PDB entry 8QRI | electron microscopy, 3.50 A resolution | chains C and A

# Chain C
Molecule: Transformation/transcription domain-associated protein
Source organism: Homo sapiens
UniProtKB: Q9Y4A5 (TRRAP_HUMAN); numbering as in UniProt (aligned over 1-3859)
Sequence (3859 residues; each row starts with the number of its first residue):
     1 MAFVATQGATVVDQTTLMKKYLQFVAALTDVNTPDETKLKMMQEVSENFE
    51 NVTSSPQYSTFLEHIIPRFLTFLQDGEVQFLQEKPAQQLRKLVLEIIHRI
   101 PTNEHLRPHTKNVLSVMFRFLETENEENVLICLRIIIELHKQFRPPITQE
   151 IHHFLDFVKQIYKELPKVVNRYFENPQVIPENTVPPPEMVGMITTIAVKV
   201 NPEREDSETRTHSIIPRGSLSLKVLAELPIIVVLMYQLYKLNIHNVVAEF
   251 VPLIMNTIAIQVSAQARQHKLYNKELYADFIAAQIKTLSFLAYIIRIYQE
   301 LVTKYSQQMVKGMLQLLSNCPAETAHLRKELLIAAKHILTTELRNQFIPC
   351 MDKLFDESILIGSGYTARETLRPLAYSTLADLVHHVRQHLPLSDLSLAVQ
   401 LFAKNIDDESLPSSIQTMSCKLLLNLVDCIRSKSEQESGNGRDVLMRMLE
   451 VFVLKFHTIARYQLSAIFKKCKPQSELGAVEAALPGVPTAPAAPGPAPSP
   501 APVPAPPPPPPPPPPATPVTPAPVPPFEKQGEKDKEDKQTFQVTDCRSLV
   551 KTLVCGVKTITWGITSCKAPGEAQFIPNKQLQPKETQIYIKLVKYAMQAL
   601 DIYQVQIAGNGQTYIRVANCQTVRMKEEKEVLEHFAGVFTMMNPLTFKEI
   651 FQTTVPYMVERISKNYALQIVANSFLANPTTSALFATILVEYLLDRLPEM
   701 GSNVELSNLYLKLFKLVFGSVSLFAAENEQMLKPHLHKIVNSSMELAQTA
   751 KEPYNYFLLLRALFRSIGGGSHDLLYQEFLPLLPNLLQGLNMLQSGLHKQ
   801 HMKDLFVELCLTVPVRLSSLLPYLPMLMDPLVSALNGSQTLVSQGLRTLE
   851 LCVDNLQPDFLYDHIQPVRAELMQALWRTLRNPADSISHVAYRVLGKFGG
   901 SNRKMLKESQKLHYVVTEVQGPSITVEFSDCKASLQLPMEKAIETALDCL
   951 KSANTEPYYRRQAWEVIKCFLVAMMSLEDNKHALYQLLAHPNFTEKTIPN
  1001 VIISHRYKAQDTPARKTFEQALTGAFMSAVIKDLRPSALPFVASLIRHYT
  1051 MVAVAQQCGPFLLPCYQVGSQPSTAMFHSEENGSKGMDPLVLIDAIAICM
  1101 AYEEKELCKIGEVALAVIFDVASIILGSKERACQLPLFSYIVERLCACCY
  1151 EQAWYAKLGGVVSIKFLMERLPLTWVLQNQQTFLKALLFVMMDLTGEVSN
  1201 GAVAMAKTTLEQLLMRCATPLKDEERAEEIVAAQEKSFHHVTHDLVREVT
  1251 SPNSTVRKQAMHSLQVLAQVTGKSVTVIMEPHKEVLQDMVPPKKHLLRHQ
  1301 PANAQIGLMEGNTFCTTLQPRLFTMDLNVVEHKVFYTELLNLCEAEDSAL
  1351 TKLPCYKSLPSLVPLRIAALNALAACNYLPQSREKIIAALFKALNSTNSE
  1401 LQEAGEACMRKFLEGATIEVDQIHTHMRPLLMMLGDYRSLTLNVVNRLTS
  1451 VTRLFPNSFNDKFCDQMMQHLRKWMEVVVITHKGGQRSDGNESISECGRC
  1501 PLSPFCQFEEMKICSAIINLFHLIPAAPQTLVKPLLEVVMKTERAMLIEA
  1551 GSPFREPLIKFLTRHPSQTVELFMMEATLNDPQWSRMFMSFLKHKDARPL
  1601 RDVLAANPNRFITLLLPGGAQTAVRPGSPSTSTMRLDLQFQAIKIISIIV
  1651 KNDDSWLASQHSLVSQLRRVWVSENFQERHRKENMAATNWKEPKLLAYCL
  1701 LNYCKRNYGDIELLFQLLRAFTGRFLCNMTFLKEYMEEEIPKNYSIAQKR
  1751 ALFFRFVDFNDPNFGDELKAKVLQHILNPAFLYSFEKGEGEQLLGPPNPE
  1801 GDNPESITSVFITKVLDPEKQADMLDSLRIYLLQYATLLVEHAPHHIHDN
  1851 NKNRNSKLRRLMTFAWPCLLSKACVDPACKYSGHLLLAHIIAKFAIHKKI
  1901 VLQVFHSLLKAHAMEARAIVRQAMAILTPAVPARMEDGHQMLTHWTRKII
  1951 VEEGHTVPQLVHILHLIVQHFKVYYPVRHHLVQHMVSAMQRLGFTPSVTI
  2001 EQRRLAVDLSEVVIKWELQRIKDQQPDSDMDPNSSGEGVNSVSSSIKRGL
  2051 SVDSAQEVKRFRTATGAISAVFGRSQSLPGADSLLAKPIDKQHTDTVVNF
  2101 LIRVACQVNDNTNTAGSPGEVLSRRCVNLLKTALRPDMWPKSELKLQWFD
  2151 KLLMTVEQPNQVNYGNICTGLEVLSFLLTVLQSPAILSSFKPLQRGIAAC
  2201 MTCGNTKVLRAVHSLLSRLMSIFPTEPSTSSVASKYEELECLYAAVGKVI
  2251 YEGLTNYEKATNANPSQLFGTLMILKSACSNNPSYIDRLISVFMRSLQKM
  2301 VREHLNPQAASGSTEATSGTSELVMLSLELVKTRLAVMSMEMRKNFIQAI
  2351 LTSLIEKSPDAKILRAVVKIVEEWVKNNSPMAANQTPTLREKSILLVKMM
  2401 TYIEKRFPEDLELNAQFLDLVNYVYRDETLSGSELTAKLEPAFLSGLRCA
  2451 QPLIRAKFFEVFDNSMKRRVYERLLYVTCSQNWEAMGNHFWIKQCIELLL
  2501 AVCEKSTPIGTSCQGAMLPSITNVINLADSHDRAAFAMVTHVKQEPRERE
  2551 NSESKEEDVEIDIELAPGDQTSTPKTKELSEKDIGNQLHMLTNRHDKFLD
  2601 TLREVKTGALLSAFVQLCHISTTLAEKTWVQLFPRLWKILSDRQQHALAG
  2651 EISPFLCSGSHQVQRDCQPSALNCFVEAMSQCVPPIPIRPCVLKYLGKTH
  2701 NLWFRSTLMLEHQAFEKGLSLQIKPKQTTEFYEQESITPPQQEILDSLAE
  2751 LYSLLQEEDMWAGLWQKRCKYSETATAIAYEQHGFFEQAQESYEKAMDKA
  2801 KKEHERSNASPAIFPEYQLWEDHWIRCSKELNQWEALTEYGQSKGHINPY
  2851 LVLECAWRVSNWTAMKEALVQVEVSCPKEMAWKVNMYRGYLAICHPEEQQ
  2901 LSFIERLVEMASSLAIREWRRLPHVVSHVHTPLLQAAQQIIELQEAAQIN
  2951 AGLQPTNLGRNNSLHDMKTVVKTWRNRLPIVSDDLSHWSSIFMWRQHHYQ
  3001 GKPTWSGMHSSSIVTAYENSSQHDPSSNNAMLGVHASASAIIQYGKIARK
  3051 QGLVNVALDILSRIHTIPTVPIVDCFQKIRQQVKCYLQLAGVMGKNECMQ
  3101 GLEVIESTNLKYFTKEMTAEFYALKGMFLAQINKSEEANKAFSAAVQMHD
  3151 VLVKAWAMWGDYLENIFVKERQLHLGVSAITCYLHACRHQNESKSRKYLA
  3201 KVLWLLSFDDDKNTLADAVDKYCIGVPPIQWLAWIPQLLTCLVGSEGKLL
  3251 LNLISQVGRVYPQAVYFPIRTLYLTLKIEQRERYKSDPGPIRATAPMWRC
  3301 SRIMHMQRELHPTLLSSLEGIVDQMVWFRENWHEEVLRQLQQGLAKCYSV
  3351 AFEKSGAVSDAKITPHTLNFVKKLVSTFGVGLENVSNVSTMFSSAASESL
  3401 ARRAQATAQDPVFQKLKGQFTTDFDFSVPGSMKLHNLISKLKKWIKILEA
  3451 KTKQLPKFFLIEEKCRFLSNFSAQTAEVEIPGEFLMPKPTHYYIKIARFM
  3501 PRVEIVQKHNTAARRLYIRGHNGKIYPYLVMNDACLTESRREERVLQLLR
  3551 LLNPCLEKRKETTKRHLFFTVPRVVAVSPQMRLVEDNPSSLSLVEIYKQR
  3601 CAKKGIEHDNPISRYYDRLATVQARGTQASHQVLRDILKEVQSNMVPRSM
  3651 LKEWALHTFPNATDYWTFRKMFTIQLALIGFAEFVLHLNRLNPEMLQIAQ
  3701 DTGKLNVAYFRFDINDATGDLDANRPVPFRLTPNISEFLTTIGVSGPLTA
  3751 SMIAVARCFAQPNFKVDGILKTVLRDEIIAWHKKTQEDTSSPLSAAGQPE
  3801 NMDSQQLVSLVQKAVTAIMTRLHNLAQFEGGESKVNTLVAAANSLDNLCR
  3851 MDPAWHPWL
Disordered / not traced: 1-37, 122-127, 166-223, 268-276, 299-305, 468-540, 567-579, 607-624, 1222-1224, 1484-1508, 1617-1634, 1680-1688, 1742-1747, 1785-1804, 1844-1856, 1954-1959, 1972-1978, 1995-2000, 2021-2089, 2109-2118, 2134-2141, 2156-2161, 2225-2235, 2256-2264, 2308-2317, 2377-2386, 2428-2434, 2529-2585, 3009-3024, 3090-3095, 3284-3292, 3380-3414, 3787-3802
Curated features (UniProtKB/Swiss-Prot):
  - region: Val3506 to Ala3512 (G-loop), His3687 to Met3695 (Catalytic loop), Val3707 to Thr3732 (Activation loop)
  - motif: Lys2047 to Arg2062 (Bipartite nuclear localization signal)
  - modified residue: Ala2 (N-acetylalanine), Ser1628 (Phosphoserine), Ser2051 (Phosphoserine), Ser2077 (Phosphoserine), Lys3078 (N6-acetyllysine)
  - cross-link: Lys2543 (Glycyl lysine isopeptide (Lys-Gly) (interchain with G-Cter in SUMO2))
Disulfides: Cys1868-Cys1874

# Chain A
Molecule: E1A-binding protein p400
Source organism: Homo sapiens
Notes: EC 3.6.4.-
UniProtKB: Q96L91 (EP400_HUMAN); numbering as in UniProt (aligned over 1-3159)
Sequence (3159 residues; each row starts with the number of its first residue):
     1 MHHGTGPQNVQHQLQRSRACPGSEGEEQPAHPNPPPSPAAPFAPSASPSA
    51 PQSPSYQIQQLMNRSPATGQNVNITLQSVGPVVGGNQQITLAPLPLPSPT
   101 SPGFQFSAQPRRFEHGSPSYIQVTSPLSQQVQTQSPTQPSPGPGQALQNV
   151 RAGAPGPGLGLCSSSPTGGFVDASVLVRQISLSPSSGGHFVFQDGSGLTQ
   201 IAQGAQVQLQHPGTPITVRERRPSQPHTQSGGTIHHLGPQSPAAAGGAGL
   251 QPLASPSHITTANLPPQISSIIQGQLVQQQQVLQGPPLPRPLGFERTPGV
   301 LLPGAGGAAGFGMTSPPPPTSPSRTAVPPGLSSLPLTSVGNTGMKKVPKK
   351 LEEIPPASPEMAQMRKQCLDYHYQEMQALKEVFKEYLIELFFLQHFQGNM
   401 MDFLAFKKKHYAPLQAYLRQNDLDIEEEEEEEEEEEEKSEVINDEVKVVT
   451 GKDGQTGTPVAIATQLPPKVSAAFSSQQQPFQQALAGSLVAGAGSTVETD
   501 LFKRQQAMPSTGMAEQSKRPRLEVGHQGVVFQHPGADAGVPLQQLMPTAQ
   551 GGMPPTPQAAQLAGQRQSQQQYDPSTGPPVQNAASLHTPLPQLPGRLPPA
   601 GVPTAALSSALQFAQQPQVVEAQTQLQIPVKTQQPNVPIPAPPSSQLPIP
   651 PSQPAQLALHVPTPGKVQVQASQLSSLPQMVASTRLPVDPAPPCPRPLPT
   701 SSTSSLAPVSGSGPGPSPARSSPVNRPSSATNKALSPVTSRTPGVVASAP
   751 TKPQSPAQNATSSQDSSQDTLTEQITLENQVHQRIAELRKAGLWSQRRLP
   801 KLQEAPRPKSHWDYLLEEMQWMATDFAQERRWKVAAAKKLVRTVVRHHEE
   851 KQLREERGKKEEQSRLRRIAASTAREIECFWSNIEQVVEIKLRVELEEKR
   901 KKALNLQKVSRRGKELRPKGFDALQESSLDSGMSGRKRKASISLTDDEVD
   951 DEEETIEEEEANEGVVDHQTELSNLAKEAELPLLDLMKLYEGAFLPSSQW
  1001 PRPKPDGEDTSGEEDADDCPGDRESRKDLVLIDSLFIMDQFKAAERMNIG
  1051 KPNAKDIADVTAVAEAILPKGSARVTTSVKFNAPSLLYGALRDYQKIGLD
  1101 WLAKLYRKNLNGILADEAGLGKTVQIIAFFAHLACNEGNWGPHLVVVRSC
  1151 NILKWELELKRWCPGLKILSYIGSHRELKAKRQEWAEPNSFHVCITSYTQ
  1201 FFRGLTAFTRVRWKCLVIDEMQRVKGMTERHWEAVFTLQSQQRLLLIDSP
  1251 LHNTFLELWTMVHFLVPGISRPYLSSPLRAPSEESQDYYHKVVIRLHRVT
  1301 QPFILRRTKRDVEKQLTKKYEHVLKCRLSNRQKALYEDVILQPGTQEALK
  1351 SGHFVNVLSILVRLQRICNHPGLVEPRHPGSSYVAGPLEYPSASLILKAL
  1401 ERDFWKEADLSMFDLIGLENKITRHEAELLSKKKIPRKLMEEISTSAAPA
  1451 ARPAAAKLKASRLFQPVQYGQKPEGRTVAFPSTHPPRTAAPTTASAAPQG
  1501 PLRGRPPIATFSANPEAKAAAAPFQTSQASASAPRHQPASASSTAASPAH
  1551 PAKLRAQTTAQASTPGQPPPQPQAPSHAAGQSALPQRLVLPSQAQARLPS
  1601 GEVVKIAQLASITGPQSRVAQPETPVTLQFQGSKFTLSHSQLRQLTAGQP
  1651 LQLQGSVLQIVSAPGQPYLRAPGPVVMQTVSQAGAVHGALGSKPPAGGPS
  1701 PAPLTPQVGVPGRVAVNALAVGEPGTASKPASPIGGPTQEEKTRLLKERL
  1751 DQIYLVNERRCSQAPVYGRDLLRICALPSHGRVQWRGSLDGRRGKEAGPA
  1801 HSYTSSSESPSELMLTLCRCGESLQDVIDRVAFVIPPVVAAPPSLRVPRP
  1851 PPLYSHRMRILRQGLREHAAPYFQQLRQTTAPRLLQFPELRLVQFDSGKL
  1901 EALAILLQKLKSEGRRVLILSQMILMLDILEMFLNFHYLTYVRIDENASS
  1951 EQRQELMRSFNRDRRIFCAILSTHSRTTGINLVEADTVVFYDNDLNPVMD
  2001 AKAQEWCDRIGRCKDIHIYRLVSGNSIEEKLLKNGTKDLIREVAAQGNDY
  2051 SMAFLTQRTIQELFEVYSPMDDAGFPVKAEEFVVLSQEPSVTETIAPKIA
  2101 RPFIEALKSIEYLEEDAQKSAQEGVLGPHTDALSSDSENMPCDEEPSQLE
  2151 ELADFMEQLTPIEKYALNYLELFHTSIEQEKERNSEDAVMTAVRAWEFWN
  2201 LKTLQEREARLRLEQEEAELLTYTREDAYSMEYVYEDVDGQTEVMPLWTP
  2251 PTPPQDDSDIYLDSVMCLMYEATPIPEAKLPPVYVRKERKRHKTDPSAAG
  2301 RKKKQRHGEAVVPPRSLFDRATPGLLKIRREGKEQKKNILLKQQVPFAKP
  2351 LPTFAKPTAEPGQDNPEWLISEDWALLQAVKQLLELPLNLTIVSPAHTPN
  2401 WDLVSDVVNSCSRIYRSSKQCRNRYENVIIPREEGKSKNNRPLRTSQIYA
  2451 QDENATHTQLYTSHFDLMKMTAGKRSPPIKPLLGMNPFQKNPKHASVLAE
  2501 SGINYDKPLPPIQVASLRAERIAKEKKALADQQKAQQPAVAQPPPPQPQP
  2551 PPPPQQPPPPLPQPQAAGSQPPAGPPAVQPQPQPQPQTQPQPVQAPAKAQ
  2601 PAITTGGSAAVLAGTIKTSVTGTSMPTGAVSGNVIVNTIAGVPAATFQSI
  2651 NKRLASPVAPGALTTPGGSAPAQVVHTQPPPRAVGSPATATPDLVSMATT
  2701 QGVRAVTSVTASAVVTTNLTPVQTPARSLVPQVSQATGVQLPGKTITPAH
  2751 FQLLRQQQQQQQQQQQQQQQQQQQQQQQQQQQQQTTTTSQVQVPQIQGQA
  2801 QSPAQIKAVGKLTPEHLIKMQKQKLQMPPQPPPPQAQSAPPQPTAQVQVQ
  2851 TSQPPQQQSPQLTTVTAPRPGALLTGTTVANLQVARLTRVPTSQLQAQGQ
  2901 MQTQAPQPAQVALAKPPVVSVPAAVVSSPGVTTLPMNVAGISVAIGQPQK
  2951 AAGQTVVAQPVHMQQLLKLKQQAVQQQKAIQPQAAQGPAAVQQKITAQQI
  3001 TTPGAQQKVAYAAQPALKTQFLTTPISQAQKLAGAQQVQTQIQVAKLPQV
  3051 VQQQTPVASIQQVASASQQASPQTVALTQATAAGQQVQMIPAVTATAQVV
  3101 QQKLIQQQVVTTASAPLQTPGAPNPAQVPASSDSPSQQPKLQMRVPAVRL
  3151 KTPTKPPCQ
Disordered / not traced: 1-2366, 2480-2492, 2501-2510, 2524-3159
Curated features (UniProtKB/Swiss-Prot):
  - motif: Asp1219 to Gln1222 (DEAH box-like)
  - binding site (ATP): Asp1116 to Thr1123
  - modified residue: Ser53 (Phosphoserine), Ser135 (Phosphoserine), Ser315 (Phosphoserine), Ser321 (Phosphoserine), Ser736 (Phosphoserine), Ser755 (Phosphoserine), Ser928 (Phosphoserine), Ser941 (Phosphoserine), Thr945 (Phosphothreonine), Ser1011 (Phosphoserine), Lys1472 (N6-acetyllysine), Ser1547 (Phosphoserine), Ser1728 (Phosphoserine), Ser1732 (Phosphoserine), Lys2349 (N6-acetyllysine), Lys2356 (N6-acetyllysine), Ser2686 (Phosphoserine), Thr2813 (Phosphothreonine)

# Interface between chain C and chain A
Residue-residue contacts (81):
  Thr2478(C) - Ala2396(A)
  Thr2478(C) - His2397(A)
  Cys2479(C) - Ser2394(A)  hydrogen bond (backbone-side chain)
  Cys2479(C) - Pro2395(A)
  Cys2479(C) - Ala2396(A)  hydrogen bond (backbone-backbone)
  Gln2481(C) - Ala2396(A)
  Glu2651(C) - His2397(A)
  Pro2654(C) - Glu2385(A)
  Pro2654(C) - His2397(A)
  Phe2655(C) - His2397(A)
  Cys2657(C) - Asn2400(A)  hydrogen bond (backbone-side chain)
  Cys2657(C) - Leu2403(A)  hydrophobic
  Ser2658(C) - Ala2396(A)  hydrogen bond (side chain-backbone)
  Ser2658(C) - His2397(A)
  Ser2658(C) - Thr2398(A)  hydrogen bond (side chain-backbone)
  Gly2659(C) - Thr2398(A)  hydrogen bond (backbone-backbone)
  Gly2659(C) - Pro2399(A)
  Gly2659(C) - Asn2400(A)
  Ser2660(C) - Ala2396(A)  hydrogen bond (side chain-backbone)
  Ser2660(C) - Thr2398(A)  hydrogen bond (backbone-side chain)
  Gln2662(C) - Asn2400(A)
  Gln2662(C) - Asp2402(A)  hydrogen bond
  Arg2689(C) - Leu2383(A)
  Lys2694(C) - Asp2406(A)  salt bridge
  Tyr2695(C) - Asn2400(A)  hydrogen bond
  Tyr2695(C) - Leu2403(A)  hydrophobic
  Tyr2695(C) - Asp2406(A)
  Glu2794(C) - Ala2472(A)
  Met2797(C) - Phe2465(A)  hydrophobic
  Met2797(C) - Met2468(A)  hydrophobic
  Asp2798(C) - Lys2469(A)  salt bridge
  Lys2801(C) - Asp2466(A)  salt bridge
  His2804(C) - Thr2458(A)
  His2804(C) - Thr2462(A)
  Ser2807(C) - Asn2454(A)  hydrogen bond (backbone-side chain)
  Asn2808(C) - Glu2453(A)
  Asn2808(C) - Asn2454(A)
  Ala2809(C) - Glu2453(A)  hydrogen bond (backbone-side chain)
  Ala2809(C) - Asn2454(A)
  Ala2809(C) - His2457(A)
  Ala2809(C) - Thr2458(A)
  Ser2810(C) - Glu2453(A)  hydrogen bond (backbone-side chain)
  Pro2811(C) - Glu2453(A)
  Pro2811(C) - His2457(A)
  Phe2814(C) - His2457(A)
  Phe2814(C) - Tyr2461(A)
  Tyr2817(C) - His2457(A)
  Tyr2817(C) - Tyr2461(A)  hydrophobic
  Tyr2817(C) - Phe2465(A)  hydrophobic
  Trp2824(C) - Thr2471(A)
  Glu2835(C) - Arg2475(A)
  Glu2839(C) - Lys2474(A)  salt bridge
  Glu2839(C) - Arg2475(A)  salt bridge
  Tyr2840(C) - His2464(A)  hydrogen bond
  Tyr2840(C) - Met2468(A)
  Ser2843(C) - Leu2467(A)
  His2846(C) - Arg2413(A)  hydrogen bond (backbone-side chain)
  His2846(C) - His2464(A)
  His2846(C) - Leu2467(A)
  Ile2847(C) - Arg2413(A)  hydrogen bond (backbone-side chain)
  Ile2847(C) - Ile2414(A)
  Asn2848(C) - Ile2414(A)
  Pro2849(C) - Ile2414(A)
  Tyr2850(C) - Ile2414(A)
  Tyr2850(C) - Tyr2415(A)  hydrogen bond
  Ser2875(C) - Tyr2415(A)
  Ser2875(C) - Ser2417(A)
  Cys2876(C) - Ser2417(A)
  Pro2877(C) - Tyr2415(A)
  Tyr3122(C) - His2494(A)  hydrogen bond
  Asn3139(C) - Pro2511(A)
  Lys3140(C) - Glu2500(A)  salt bridge
  Ser3143(C) - Gln2513(A)  hydrogen bond
  Val3146(C) - Arg2521(A)  hydrogen bond (backbone-side chain)
  Gln3147(C) - Ser2496(A)  hydrogen bond
  Gln3147(C) - Leu2517(A)
  Gln3147(C) - Arg2521(A)  hydrogen bond (backbone-side chain)
  Trp3159(C) - Val2514(A)  hydrophobic
  Ser3178(C) - Arg2518(A)  hydrogen bond
  Thr3181(C) - Arg2518(A)  hydrogen bond
  Tyr3222(C) - Ala2519(A)
Interface residues without a listed pair, chain C (61 interface residues in all): Ser2480, Cys2691, Ile2813, Gln2818, Trp2820, Glu2821, Asp3059, Thr3118, Met3148, Asp3150, Trp3156, Cys3182
Interface residues without a listed pair, chain A (52 interface residues in all): Leu2384, Val2407, Ser2410, Arg2416, Leu2460, Ser2463, Ile2479, Lys2493, Val2497, Leu2498
Interface features reported in the paper:
  - interface residues, chain A: Lys2493(A)

# Overview
61 residues of chain C face 52 of chain A across their interface, with 24 hydrogen bonds and 6 salt bridges.
Polar pairs include Lys2694(C)-Asp2406(A), Asp2798(C)-Lys2469(A) and Lys2801(C)-Asp2466(A). UniProt lists 8
ATP-binding residues on chain A. The paper reports the interface residue Lys2493(A).
Chain C is Transformation/transcription domain-associated protein and chain A is E1A-binding protein p400,
both from Homo sapiens; the structure, TRRAP and EP400 in the human Tip60 complex, was determined by electron
microscopy.
